8HCQ - chains A and E of the 6 polymer chains in the assembly; structure by electron microscopy, 3.01 A resolution.

Chain A:
Protein: Guanine nucleotide-binding protein G(q) subunit alpha-1
Source organism: Homo sapiens
Chain sequence (246 residues; row label = number of the first residue in the row; note: 113 numbers in that range are skipped by the numbering (no residue carries them; nothing is unmodelled there)):
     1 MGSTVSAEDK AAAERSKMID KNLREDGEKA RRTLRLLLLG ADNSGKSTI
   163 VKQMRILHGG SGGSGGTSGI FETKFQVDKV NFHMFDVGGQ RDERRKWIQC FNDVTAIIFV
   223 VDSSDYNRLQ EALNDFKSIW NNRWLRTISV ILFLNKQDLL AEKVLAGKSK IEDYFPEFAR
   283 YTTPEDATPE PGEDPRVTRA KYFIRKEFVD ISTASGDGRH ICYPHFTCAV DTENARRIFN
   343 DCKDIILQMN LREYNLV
Disordered / not traced: 1-7, 163-181, 269-277, 317-318, 331-332, 359

Chain E:
Protein: scFv16
Source organism: Mus musculus
Notes: antibody fragment or engineered binder
Chain sequence (285 residues; numbered -37 to 247; the number before each row is that of its first residue; numbers below 1 keep their minus sign (Met-37 is residue -37)):
   -37 MLLVNQSHQG FNKEHTSKMV SAIVLYVLLA AAAHSAFAVQ LVESGGGLVQ PGGSRKLSCS
    23 ASGFAFSSFG MHWVRQAPEK GLEWVAYISS GSGTIYYADT VKGRFTISRD DPKNTLFLQM
    83 TSLRSEDTAM YYCVRSIYYY GSSPFDFWGQ GTTLTVSAGG GGSGGGGSGG GGSADIVMTQ
   143 ATSSVPVTPG ESVSISCRSS KSLLHSNGNT YLYWFLQRPG QSPQLLIYRM SNLASGVPDR
   203 FSGSGSGTAF TLTISRLEAE DVGVYYCMQH LEYPLTFGAG TKLEL
Disordered / not traced: -37 to 0, 120-134

Chain A / chain E interface:
Contacting residue pairs (10):
  Glu8(A) - Tyr100(E)
  Glu8(A) - Leu233(E)
  Ala11(A) - Tyr100(E)  hydrophobic
  Ala12(A) - Tyr100(E)
  Glu14(A) - Ser51(E)  hydrogen bond
  Glu14(A) - Gly55(E)
  Glu14(A) - Thr56(E)  hydrogen bond
  Arg15(A) - Ser30(E)
  Met18(A) - Ser52(E)
  Met18(A) - Gly53(E)
Interface residues without a listed pair, chain A (7 interface residues in all): Asp9
Interface residues without a listed pair, chain E (10 interface residues in all): Tyr101, Tyr173

Summary:
The interface between chain A and chain E involves 7 residues on one side and 10 on the other, with 2 hydrogen
bonds. Polar contacts include Glu14(A)-Ser51(E) and Glu14(A)-Thr56(E).
Here chain A is Guanine nucleotide-binding protein G(q) subunit alpha-1 (Homo sapiens) and chain E is scFv16
(Mus musculus). Entry 8HCQ (Cryo-EM structure of endothelin1-bound ETAR-Gq complex) was determined by electron
microscopy, deposited together with 8HBD and 8HCX.
